4GU0 - chains A and E of the 3 polymer chains in the assembly; structure by X-ray diffraction, 3.10 A resolution.

Chain A:
Name: Lysine-specific histone demethylase 1B
Source organism: Homo sapiens
Notes: EC 1.-.-.-
UniProt: Q8NB78 (KDM1B_HUMAN); numbering as in UniProt (aligned over 51-822)
Amino-acid sequence (776 residues; row label = number of the first residue in the row):
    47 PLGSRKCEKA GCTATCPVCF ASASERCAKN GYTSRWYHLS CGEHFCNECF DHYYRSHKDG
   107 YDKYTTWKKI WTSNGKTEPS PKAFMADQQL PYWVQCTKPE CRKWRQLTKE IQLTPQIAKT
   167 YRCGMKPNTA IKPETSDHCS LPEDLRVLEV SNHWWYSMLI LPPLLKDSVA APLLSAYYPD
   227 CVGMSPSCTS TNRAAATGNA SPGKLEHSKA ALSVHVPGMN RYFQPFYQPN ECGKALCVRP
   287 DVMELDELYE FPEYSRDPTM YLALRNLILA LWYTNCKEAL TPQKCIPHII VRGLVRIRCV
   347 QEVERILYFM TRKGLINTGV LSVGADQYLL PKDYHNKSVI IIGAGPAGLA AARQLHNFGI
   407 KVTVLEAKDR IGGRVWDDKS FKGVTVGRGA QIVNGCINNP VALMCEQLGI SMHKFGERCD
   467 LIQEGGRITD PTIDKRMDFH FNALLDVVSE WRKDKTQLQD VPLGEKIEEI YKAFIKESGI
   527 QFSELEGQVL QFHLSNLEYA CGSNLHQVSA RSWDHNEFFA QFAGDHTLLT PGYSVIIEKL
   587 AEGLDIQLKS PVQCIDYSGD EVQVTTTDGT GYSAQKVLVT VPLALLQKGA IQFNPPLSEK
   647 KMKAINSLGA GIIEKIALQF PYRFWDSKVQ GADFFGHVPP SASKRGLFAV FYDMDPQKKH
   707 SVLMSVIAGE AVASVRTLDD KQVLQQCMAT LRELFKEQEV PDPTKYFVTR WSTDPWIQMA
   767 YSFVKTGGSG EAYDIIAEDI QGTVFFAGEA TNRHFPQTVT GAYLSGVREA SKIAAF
Not modelled in the structure: 236-263
Differences from the reference sequence: expression tag (47-50)
Metal / ion sites: Zn2+ site 1: C53, C58, H84, H90; Zn2+ site 2: C65, C73, C92, C95; Zn2+ site 3: C142, C147, C169, C185
Ligand contacts: FAD (flavin-adenine dinucleotide): I388, G389, A390, G391, P392, A393, L411, E412, A413, K414, G418, G419, R420, V421, R434, G435, A436, Q437, I438, N440, Y579, S596, P597, V598, T626, V627, P628, L631, I637, I659, K661, W757, W762, I763, M765, A766, Y767, G794, E795, Q803, T804, V805, A808
UniProt features mapped onto this chain:
  - zinc finger: D133 to V193 (CW-type)
  - region: Y273 to D292 (GLYR1-binding), I438 to L467 (Histone H3-binding), F487 to R498 (Histone H3-binding), F538 to H572 (Histone H3-binding), F564 to A566 (GLYR1-binding), N798 to R814 (GLYR1-binding)
  - binding site (Zn(2+)): C53, C58, C65, C73, H84, H90, C92, C95, C142, C147, C169, C185
  - binding site (FAD): K383 to V439, V598, E795, Q803 to V805
  - modified residue: S247 (Phosphoserine)
Reported in the primary citation:
  - catalytic residues: K661 (citing earlier work)
  - mutagenesis - E563A: abolished catalytic activity on H3K4me2

Chain E:
Name: Histone H3.3
UniProt: P84243 (H33_HUMAN); residues 1-26 here correspond to UniProt positions 2-27 (UniProt number = residue number + 1)
Amino-acid sequence (26 residues; each row starts with the number of its first residue):
     1 ARTMQTARKS TGGKAPRKQL ATKAAR
Differences from the reference sequence: engineered mutation M4 (Lys5 in P84243)
UniProt features mapped onto this chain:
  - modified residue: R2 (Asymmetric dimethylarginine), T3 (Phosphothreonine), Q5 (5-glutamyl dopamine), T6 (Phosphothreonine), R8 (Citrulline), K9 (N6,N6,N6-trimethyllysine), S10 (ADP-ribosylserine), T11 (Phosphothreonine), K14 (N6-(2-hydroxyisobutyryl)lysine), R17 (Asymmetric dimethylarginine), K18 (N6-(2-hydroxyisobutyryl)lysine), K23 (N6-(2-hydroxyisobutyryl)lysine), R26 (Citrulline)
  - lipidation: K18 (N6-decanoyllysine)
Reported in the primary citation:
  - mutagenesis - Q19A/L20A/T22A, Q19A/L20A: decreased catalytic activity with Lysine-specific histone demethylase 1B (chain A)

Chain A / chain E interface:
Pairs across the interface (61):
  N120(A) - R26(E)
  K122(A) - K23(E)  hydrogen bond (side chain-backbone)
  S221(A) - R26(E)  hydrogen bond (backbone-side chain)
  A222(A) - R26(E)
  Y223(A) - T22(E)
  Y223(A) - A24(E)
  Y223(A) - R26(E)  hydrogen bond (backbone-side chain)
  Y224(A) - A24(E)
  Y224(A) - A25(E)
  Y224(A) - R26(E)
  C227(A) - A24(E)  hydrophobic
  Y273(A) - L20(E)  hydrophobic
  N276(A) - Q19(E)  hydrogen bond
  C278(A) - R17(E)  hydrogen bond
  C278(A) - K18(E)
  G279(A) - K18(E)
  R285(A) - L20(E)
  R285(A) - T22(E)
  D287(A) - T22(E)  hydrogen bond
  D287(A) - A24(E)
  I438(A) - T6(E)
  N440(A) - T3(E)
  N440(A) - M4(E)
  N440(A) - T6(E)  hydrogen bond
  F461(A) - T6(E)
  C465(A) - R8(E)
  D480(A) - R8(E)  salt bridge
  D484(A) - R8(E)  salt bridge
  F487(A) - S10(E)
  N488(A) - S10(E)
  N488(A) - T11(E)  hydrogen bond (side chain-backbone)
  N488(A) - G12(E)  hydrogen bond (side chain-backbone)
  L491(A) - G12(E)
  L491(A) - G13(E)
  D492(A) - G12(E)
  D492(A) - G13(E)  hydrogen bond (side chain-backbone)
  S495(A) - G13(E)  hydrogen bond (side chain-backbone)
  R498(A) - G13(E)
  F538(A) - R8(E)
  H539(A) - R8(E)
  N542(A) - Q5(E)  hydrogen bond (backbone-side chain)
  N542(A) - A7(E)  hydrogen bond (side chain-backbone)
  N542(A) - R8(E)  hydrogen bond (side chain-backbone)
  L543(A) - Q5(E)
  A546(A) - A1(E)
  A546(A) - M4(E)
  A546(A) - Q5(E)
  C547(A) - A1(E)
  W559(A) - A1(E)
  W559(A) - R2(E)
  D560(A) - R2(E)  salt bridge
  N562(A) - A1(E)
  N562(A) - T3(E)  hydrogen bond
  E563(A) - R2(E)  salt bridge
  Q567(A) - T3(E)
  H572(A) - Q5(E)
  H572(A) - K9(E)
  F680(A) - A7(E)  hydrophobic
  Q803(A) - A1(E)
  Q803(A) - M4(E)
  T804(A) - M4(E)
Also at the interface, not in a pair above, chain A (49 interface residues in all): P225, E277, E463, L467, Y545, V696, Y698, Y767, P802
Also at the interface, not in a pair above, chain E (24 interface residues in all): K14, A21
Interface features reported in the paper:
  - pairs named by the authors: S221(A)-R26(E) (backbone contact), Y223(A)-R26(E) (backbone contact), Y223(A)-A24(E) (hydrophobic contact), C227(A)-A24(E) (hydrophobic contact), Y273(A)-L20(E) (hydrophobic contact), N276(A)-Q19(E) (hydrogen bond), N276(A)-L20(E) (backbone contact), R285(A)-L20(E) (hydrophobic contact), D287(A)-T22(E) (hydrogen bond), D287(A)-A24(E) (hydrophobic contact), E563(A)-R2(E) (hydrogen bond)
  - interface residues, chain A: S221(A), Y223(A), N276(A), D287(A)
  - interface residues, chain E: Q19(E), L20(E), T22(E), A24(E), R26(E)

Overview:
Chain A and chain E form an interface of 49 and 24 residues respectively; the contacts include 15 hydrogen
bonds and 4 salt bridges. Polar contacts include D480(A)-R8(E), D484(A)-R8(E) and D560(A)-R2(E). The authors
report backbone contacts between S221(A) and R26(E), Y223(A) and R26(E) and N276(A) and L20(E); hydrophobic
contacts between Y223(A) and A24(E), C227(A) and A24(E) and Y273(A) and L20(E) among others; hydrogen bonds
between N276(A) and Q19(E), D287(A) and T22(E) and E563(A) and R2(E). The paper reports the catalytic residue
K661(A); Q19A/L20A/T22A and Q19A/L20A of chain E reduce catalytic activity with Lysine-specific histone
demethylase 1B (chain A).
Here chain A is Lysine-specific histone demethylase 1B (Homo sapiens) and chain E is Histone H3.3. Entry 4GU0
(Crystal structure of LSD2 with H3) was determined by X-ray diffraction (same publication as 4HSU).
